1CC4 - chain A; structure by X-ray diffraction, 2.00 A resolution.

# Chain A
Protein: Protein (P-hydroxybenzoate hydroxylase)
Source organism: Pseudomonas fluorescens
Notes: EC 1.14.13.2
UniProt: P00438 (PHHY_PSEFL); residues 1-394 here = UniProt positions 1-394
Amino-acid sequence (394 residues; row label = number of the first residue in the row):
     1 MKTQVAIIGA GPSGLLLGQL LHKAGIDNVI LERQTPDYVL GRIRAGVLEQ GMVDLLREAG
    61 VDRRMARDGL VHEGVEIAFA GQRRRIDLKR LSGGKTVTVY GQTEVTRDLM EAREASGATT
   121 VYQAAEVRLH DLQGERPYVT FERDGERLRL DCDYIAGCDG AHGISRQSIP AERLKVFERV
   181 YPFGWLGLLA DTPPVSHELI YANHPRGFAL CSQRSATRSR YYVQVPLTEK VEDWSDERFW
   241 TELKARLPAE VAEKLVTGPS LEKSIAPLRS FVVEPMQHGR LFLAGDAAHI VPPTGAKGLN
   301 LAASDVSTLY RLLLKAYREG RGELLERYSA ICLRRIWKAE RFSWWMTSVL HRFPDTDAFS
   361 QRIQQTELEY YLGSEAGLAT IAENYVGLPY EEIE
Unresolved in the structure: 392-394
Construct notes: engineered mutation S116 (Cys in P00438), A161 (Phe in P00438)
Ligand contacts:
  - FAD (flavin-adenine dinucleotide): I8, G9, A10, G11, P12, S13, L31, E32, R33, Q34, V39, R42, R44, A45, G46, V47, Q102, V127, C158, D159, G160, H162, G163, I164, Y222, A266, A284, G285, D286, P293, A296, K297, G298, L299, N300, A302
  - P-hydroxybenzoic acid (PHB): R44, A45, G46, V47, W185, L199, Y201, L210, S212, Q213, R214, R220, Y222, P293, T294, G295, A296
UniProt features mapped onto this chain:
  - binding site (FAD): S13, E32, R42 to V47, Q102, D286, L299, N300
  - binding site (substrate): Y201, S212 to R214, Y222, P293
  - site (Important for catalytic activity): Y201, Y385
What the authors report for this chain:
  - mutagenesis - F161A (5 10-fold), R166E, R166S: decreased binding to NADPH
  - mutagenesis - F161A, R166K: unchanged catalytic activity
  - contacts within the chain: A161-R166, R166-A287
  - conformationally variable residues: R269
  - mutagenesis - R166E: abolished binding to flavin-adenine dinucleotide
  - mutagenesis - R166E, R166S: decreased expression
  - mutagenesis - R166K: unchanged expression
  - mutagenesis - R166E, R166S: decreased stability
  - mutagenesis - R166K: unchanged stability
  - mutagenesis - R166E: decreased catalytic activity

# Overview
Chain A binds flavin-adenine dinucleotide and P-hydroxybenzoic acid. From UniProt: 12 FAD-binding residues and
6 substrate-binding residues. The paper reports that F161A, R166E and R166S reduce binding to NADPH;
conformational variability at R269.
Chain A is Protein (P-hydroxybenzoate hydroxylase) (Pseudomonas fluorescens); the structure, PHE161 and ARG166
variants of P-hydroxybenzoate hydroxylase. implications for NADPH recognition and structural stability, was
determined by X-ray diffraction (same publication as 1CC6).
